PDB entry 7DGE | electron microscopy, 3.65 A resolution | chains A and B of the 4 polymer chains in the assembly

Chain A (and B):
Protein: Metabotropic glutamate receptor 1
Source organism: Homo sapiens
Notes: chain B of this document is another copy of the same molecule, construct and numbering; everything in this record applies to it too
UniProtKB: Q13255 (GRM1_HUMAN); residues 31-863 here = UniProt positions 31-863
Chain sequence (833 residues; each row starts with the number of its first residue):
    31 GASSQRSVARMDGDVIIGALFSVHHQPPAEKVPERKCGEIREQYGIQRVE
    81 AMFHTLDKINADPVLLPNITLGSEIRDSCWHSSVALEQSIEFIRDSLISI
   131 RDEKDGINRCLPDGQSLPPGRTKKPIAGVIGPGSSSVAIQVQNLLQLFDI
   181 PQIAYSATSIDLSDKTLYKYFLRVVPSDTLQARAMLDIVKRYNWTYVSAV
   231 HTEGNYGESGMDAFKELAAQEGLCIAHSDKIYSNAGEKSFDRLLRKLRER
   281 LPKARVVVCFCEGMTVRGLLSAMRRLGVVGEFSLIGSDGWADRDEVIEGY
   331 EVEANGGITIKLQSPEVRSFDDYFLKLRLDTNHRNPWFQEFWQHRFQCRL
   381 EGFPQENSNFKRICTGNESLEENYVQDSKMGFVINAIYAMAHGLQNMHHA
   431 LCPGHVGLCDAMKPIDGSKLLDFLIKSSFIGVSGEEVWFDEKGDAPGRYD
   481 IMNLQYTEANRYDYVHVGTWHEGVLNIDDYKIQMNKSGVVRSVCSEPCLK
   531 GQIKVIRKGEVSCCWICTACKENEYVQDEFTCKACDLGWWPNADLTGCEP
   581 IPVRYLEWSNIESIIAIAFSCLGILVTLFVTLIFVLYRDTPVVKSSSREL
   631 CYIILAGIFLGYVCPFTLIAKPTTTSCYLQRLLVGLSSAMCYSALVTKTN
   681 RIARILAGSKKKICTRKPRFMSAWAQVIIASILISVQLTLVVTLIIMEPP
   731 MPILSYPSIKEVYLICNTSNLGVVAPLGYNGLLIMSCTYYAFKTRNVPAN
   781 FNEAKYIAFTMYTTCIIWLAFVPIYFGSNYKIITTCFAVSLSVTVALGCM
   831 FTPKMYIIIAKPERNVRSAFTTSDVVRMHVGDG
Not modelled in the structure: 31-34, 129-149, 840-863
Disulfide bonds: C67-C109, C254-C543, C378-C394, C432-C439, C524-C544, C528-C547, C550-C562, C565-C578, C657-C746
Construct notes: engineered mutation H363 (Thr in Q13255), Q369 (Pro in Q13255), E381 (Pro in Q13255), F383 (His in Q13255), P384 (Leu in Q13255), Q385 (Leu in Q13255), S388 (Pro in Q13255)
Ligand contacts: quisqualate (QUS; (S)-2-amino-3-(3,5-dioxo-[1,2,4]oxadiazolidin-2-yl)-propionic acid): Y74, W110, G163, S164, S165, S186, A187, T188, S189, Y236, E292, G293, D318, G319, R323, K409
UniProt features mapped onto this chain:
  - binding site (L-glutamate): Y74, S165, S186 to T188, Y236, D318, K409
  - modified residue: S853 (Phosphoserine)
  - glycosylation (N-linked (GlcNAc...) asparagine): N98, N223, N397, N515
  - natural variant: Y262 (Y262C: In SCA44), L454 (L454F: In SCAR13), R696 (R696W: In a colorectal cancer sample), Y792 (Y792C: In SCA44)
Reported in the primary citation:
  - binding site for quisqualate: W110
  - conformationally variable residues (domain motion): N235, V523, I804

Interface between chain A and chain B:
Pairs across the interface (34; chain A residue first):
  V62(A) - T196(B)
  P63(A) - T196(B)
  P63(A) - K199(B)
  R65(A) - Q176(B)
  H111(A) - L197(B)
  S113(A) - L177(B)
  E117(A) - L177(B)
  I120(A) - L174(B)  hydrophobic
  I120(A) - F178(B)  hydrophobic
  R124(A) - L127(B)
  L127(A) - I120(B)  hydrophobic
  L127(A) - R124(B)  hydrogen bond (backbone-side chain)
  I128(A) - R124(B)
  I128(A) - L127(B)  hydrophobic
  I128(A) - I128(B)
  Q170(A) - Q170(B)  hydrogen bond
  Q170(A) - N173(B)
  N173(A) - L116(B)
  N173(A) - Q170(B)  hydrogen bond
  L174(A) - I120(B)  hydrophobic
  Q176(A) - S113(B)
  L177(A) - R65(B)  hydrogen bond (backbone-side chain)
  L177(A) - S113(B)
  L177(A) - L116(B)  hydrophobic
  L177(A) - E117(B)
  L177(A) - I120(B)  hydrophobic
  F178(A) - I120(B)  hydrophobic
  F178(A) - R124(B)
  T196(A) - V62(B)
  T196(A) - P63(B)
  R537(A) - E279(B)  salt bridge
  K538(A) - K538(B)  hydrogen bond (backbone-side chain)
  K538(A) - E540(B)
  E540(A) - E540(B)
Interface residues without a listed pair, chain A (28 interface residues in all): A59, L116, I123, K195, L197, K199, K245, I546
Interface residues without a listed pair, chain B (26 interface residues in all): A59, K195, K260, R280

Overview:
28 residues of chain A face 26 of chain B across their interface; the contacts include 5 hydrogen bonds and 1
salt bridge. Polar contacts include R537(A)-E279(B), L127(A)-R124(B) and Q170(A)-Q170(B). Ligands of chain A:
quisqualate. The paper reports a binding site for quisqualate at W110(A); conformational variability at
N235(A), V523(A) and I804(A).
Both chains are Metabotropic glutamate receptor 1 (Homo sapiens). Entry 7DGE (intermediate state of class C
GPCR) was determined by electron microscopy, deposited together with 7DGD.
